PDB entry 9BSH | X-ray diffraction, 1.35 A resolution | chain A

Chain A:
Molecule: Exfoliative toxin A
Organism: Staphylococcus aureus
Notes: EC 3.4.21.-
UniProt: P09331 (ETA_STAAU); residues 1-280 here = UniProt positions 1-280
Amino-acid sequence (280 residues; row label = number of the first residue in the row):
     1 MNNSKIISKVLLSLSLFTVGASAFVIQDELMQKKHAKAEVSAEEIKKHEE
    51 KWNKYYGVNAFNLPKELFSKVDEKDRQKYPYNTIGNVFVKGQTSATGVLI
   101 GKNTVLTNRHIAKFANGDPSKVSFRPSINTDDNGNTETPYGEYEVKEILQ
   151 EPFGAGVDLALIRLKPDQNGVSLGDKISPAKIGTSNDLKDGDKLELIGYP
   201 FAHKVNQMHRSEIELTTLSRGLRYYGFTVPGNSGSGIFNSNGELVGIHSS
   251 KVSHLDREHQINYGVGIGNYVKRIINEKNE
Not modelled in the structure: 1-37
Sequence notes: conflict K34 (Asn in P09331); engineered mutation A202 (Asp in P09331)
Curated features (UniProtKB/Swiss-Prot):
  - active site (Charge relay system): H110, D158, S233
  - mutagenesis: S233 (S233G: Loss of toxicity)

In short:
From UniProt: 3 active-site residues and one mutagenesis site.
Chain A is Exfoliative toxin A (Staphylococcus aureus); the structure, Staphylococcus aureus exfoliative toxin
A D164A variant, was determined by X-ray diffraction (same publication as 9BSM).
